PDB entry 8J0S | electron microscopy, 2.58 A resolution | chains C and G of the 20 polymer chains in the assembly

# Chain C
Protein: ATP synthase subunit alpha
From: Mycobacterium tuberculosis
Notes: EC 7.1.2.2
UniProtKB: P9WPU7 (ATPA_MYCTU); residue numbers follow UniProt; this construct covers 1-549
Sequence (549 residues; numbered 1 to 549; the number before each row is that of its first residue):
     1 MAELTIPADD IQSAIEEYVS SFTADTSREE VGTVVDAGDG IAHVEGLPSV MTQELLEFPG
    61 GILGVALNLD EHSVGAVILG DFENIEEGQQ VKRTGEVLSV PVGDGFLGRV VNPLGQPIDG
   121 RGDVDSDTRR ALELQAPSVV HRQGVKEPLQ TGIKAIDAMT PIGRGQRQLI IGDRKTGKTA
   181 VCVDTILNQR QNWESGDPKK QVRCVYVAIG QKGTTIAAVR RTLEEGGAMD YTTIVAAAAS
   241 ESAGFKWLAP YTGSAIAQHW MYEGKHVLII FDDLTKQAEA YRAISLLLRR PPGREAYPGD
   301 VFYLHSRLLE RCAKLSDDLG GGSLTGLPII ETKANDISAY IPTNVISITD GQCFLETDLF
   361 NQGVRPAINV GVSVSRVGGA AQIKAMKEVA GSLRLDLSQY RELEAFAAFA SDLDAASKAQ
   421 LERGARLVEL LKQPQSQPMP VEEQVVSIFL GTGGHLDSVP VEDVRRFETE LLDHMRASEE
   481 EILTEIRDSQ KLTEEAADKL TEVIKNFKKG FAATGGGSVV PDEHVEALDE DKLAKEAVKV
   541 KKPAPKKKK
Unresolved in the structure: 1-4, 23-28, 515-518, 546-549
Swiss-Prot annotation at these positions:
  - binding site (ATP): Gly172 to Thr179
  - site: Ser373 (Required for activity)
  - cross-link: Lys499 (Isoglutamyl lysine isopeptide (Lys-Gln) (interchain with Q-Cter in protein Pup))
Ion coordination: Mg2+: Thr179 (together with ATP)
Residues lining bound ligands:
  - ADP: Val374, Ser375, Arg376
  - ATP (adenosine-5'-triphosphate): Asp173, Arg174, Lys175, Thr176, Gly177, Lys178, Thr179, Ala180, Glu331, Phe360, Arg365, Pro366, Gln433, Pro434, Gln435

# Chain G
Protein: ATP synthase gamma chain
From: Mycobacterium tuberculosis
UniProtKB: P9WPU9 (ATPG_MYCTU); residue numbers follow UniProt; this construct covers 1-305
Sequence (305 residues; row label = number of the first residue in the row):
     1 MAATLRELRG RIRSAGSIKK ITKAQELIAT SRIARAQARL ESARPYAFEI TRMLTTLAAE
    61 AALDHPLLVE RPEPKRAGVL VVSSDRGLCG AYNANIFRRS EELFSLLREA GKQPVLYVVG
   121 RKAQNYYSFR NWNITESWMG FSEQPTYENA AEIASTLVDA FLLGTDNGED QRSDSGEGVD
   181 ELHIVYTEFK SMLSQSAEAH RIAPMVVEYV EEDIGPRTLY SFEPDATMLF ESLLPRYLTT
   241 RVYAALLESA ASELASRQRA MKSATDNADD LIKALTLMAN RERQAQITQE ISEIVGGANA
   301 LAEAR
Unresolved in the structure: 1, 164-176, 303-305

# Interface between chain C and chain G
Pairs across the interface (58; chain C residue first):
  Pro291(C) - Ala300(G)  hydrophobic
  Pro292(C) - Ala300(G)
  Gly293(C) - Glu293(G)
  Glu295(C) - Glu293(G)  hydrogen bond (backbone-side chain)
  Asp336(C) - Ala2(G)
  Val519(C) - Arg130(G)
  Val519(C) - Asn131(G)  hydrogen bond (backbone-side chain)
  Val520(C) - Arg130(G)
  Val520(C) - Asn131(G)
  Val520(C) - Trp132(G)
  Pro521(C) - Arg130(G)
  Glu523(C) - Glu101(G)
  Glu523(C) - Tyr126(G)
  Glu523(C) - Arg130(G)  salt bridge
  Val525(C) - Glu101(G)
  Val525(C) - Ser105(G)  hydrogen bond (backbone-side chain)
  Glu526(C) - Ser105(G)  hydrogen bond (backbone-side chain)
  Ala527(C) - Ser105(G)  hydrogen bond (backbone-side chain)
  Ala527(C) - Leu106(G)  hydrophobic
  Ala527(C) - Glu109(G)
  Leu528(C) - Glu102(G)  hydrogen bond (backbone-backbone)
  Leu528(C) - Leu106(G)
  Glu530(C) - Leu106(G)
  Lys532(C) - Ala199(G)
  Leu533(C) - Leu103(G)  hydrophobic
  Leu533(C) - His183(G)
  Leu533(C) - Ala199(G)
  Ala534(C) - Ala199(G)  hydrogen bond (backbone-backbone)
  Ala534(C) - His200(G)
  Ala534(C) - Arg201(G)  hydrogen bond (backbone-backbone)
  Lys535(C) - Arg201(G)
  Glu536(C) - Arg201(G)  hydrogen bond (backbone-backbone)
  Glu536(C) - Met205(G)
  Glu536(C) - Val206(G)  hydrogen bond (backbone-backbone)
  Glu536(C) - Tyr237(G)  hydrogen bond
  Glu536(C) - Arg241(G)  salt bridge
  Ala537(C) - Val206(G)
  Val538(C) - Ala58(G)  hydrophobic
  Val538(C) - Leu68(G)  hydrophobic
  Val538(C) - Met205(G)  hydrophobic
  Val538(C) - Val206(G)  hydrogen bond (backbone-backbone)
  Val538(C) - Glu208(G)  hydrogen bond (backbone-backbone)
  Lys539(C) - Thr55(G)  hydrogen bond (backbone-side chain)
  Lys539(C) - Glu208(G)
  Val540(C) - Ala58(G)
  Val540(C) - Val207(G)  hydrophobic
  Val540(C) - Glu208(G)  hydrogen bond (backbone-backbone)
  Val540(C) - Tyr209(G)
  Val540(C) - Val210(G)  hydrogen bond (backbone-backbone)
  Lys541(C) - Thr55(G)
  Lys541(C) - Val210(G)
  Lys541(C) - Glu211(G)
  Lys541(C) - Glu212(G)
  Lys541(C) - Asp213(G)  salt bridge
  Lys542(C) - Ala59(G)
  Lys542(C) - Tyr209(G)
  Pro543(C) - Glu212(G)
  Ala544(C) - Tyr209(G)
Other interface residues (no listed pair), chain C (30 interface residues in all): Arg294, Asp529, Pro545
Other interface residues (no listed pair), chain G (42 interface residues in all): Ala3, Leu54, Leu63, Arg99, Ile202, Arg217, Phe230, Gly296, Gly297, Leu301

# Overview
30 residues of chain C face 42 of chain G across their interface, with 16 hydrogen bonds and 3 salt bridges.
Among the polar pairs are Glu523(C)-Arg130(G), Glu536(C)-Arg241(G) and Lys541(C)-Asp213(G). Chain C binds ATP
and ADP. UniProt lists 8 ATP-binding residues on chain C.
Here chain C is ATP synthase subunit alpha and chain G is ATP synthase gamma chain, both from Mycobacterium
tuberculosis. Entry 8J0S (Cryo-EM structure of Mycobacterium tuberculosis ATP synthase in complex with
bedaquiline(BDQ)) was determined by electron microscopy (same publication as 8J0T, 8J57, 8J58, 8JR0 and 8JR1).
